8ROK - chains A and B; structure by X-ray diffraction, 2.25 A resolution.

# Chain A
Name: Structural maintenance of chromosomes protein 3
From: Homo sapiens
UniProt: Q9UQE7 (SMC3_HUMAN); the construct has insertions or renumbered stretches relative to UniProt, so the offset changes along the chain: 1-196 = UniProt 1-196; 952-966 = UniProt 197-211; 979-1217 = UniProt 979-1217
Amino-acid sequence (462 residues; row label = number of the first residue in the row; note: 755 numbers in that range are skipped by the numbering (no residue carries them; nothing is unmodelled there)):
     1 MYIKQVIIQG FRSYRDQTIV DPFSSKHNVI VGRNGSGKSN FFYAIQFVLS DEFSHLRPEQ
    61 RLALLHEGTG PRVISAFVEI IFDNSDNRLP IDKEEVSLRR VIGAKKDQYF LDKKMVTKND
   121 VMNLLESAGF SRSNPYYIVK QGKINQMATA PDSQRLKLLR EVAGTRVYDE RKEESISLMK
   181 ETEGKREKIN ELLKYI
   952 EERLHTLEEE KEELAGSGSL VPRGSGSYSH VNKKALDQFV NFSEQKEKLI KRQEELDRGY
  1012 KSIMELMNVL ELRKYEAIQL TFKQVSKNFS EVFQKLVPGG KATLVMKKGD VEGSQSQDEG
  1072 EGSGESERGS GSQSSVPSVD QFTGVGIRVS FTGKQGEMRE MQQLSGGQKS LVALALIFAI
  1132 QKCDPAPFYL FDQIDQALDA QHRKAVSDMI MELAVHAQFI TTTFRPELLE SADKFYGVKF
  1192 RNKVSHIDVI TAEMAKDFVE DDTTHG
Not modelled in the structure: 952-992, 1059-1092, 1212-1217
Construct notes: linker (967-978); engineered mutation Gln1144 (Glu in Q9UQE7)
Curated features (UniProtKB/Swiss-Prot):
  - binding site (ATP): Gly32 to Ser39
  - modified residue: Lys105 (N6-acetyllysine), Lys106 (N6-acetyllysine), Lys140 (N6-acetyllysine), Ser1013 (Phosphoserine), Ser1065 (Phosphoserine), Ser1067 (Phosphoserine), Ser1074 (Phosphoserine), Ser1083 (Phosphoserine), Lys1190 (N6-acetyllysine)
Metal / ion sites: Mg2+: Ser39 (together with ATP-gamma-S)
Small-molecule neighbours: ATP-gamma-S (AGS; phosphothiophosphoric acid-adenylate ester): Arg12, Ser13, Arg33, Asn34, Gly35, Ser36, Gly37, Lys38, Ser39, Asn40, Ala63, Leu64, Leu65, His66, Glu67, Gln1144, Phe1175
Reported in the primary citation:
  - conformationally variable residues (side-chain flip): Gln141

# Chain B
Name: Double-strand-break repair protein rad21 homolog
From: Homo sapiens
UniProt: O60216 (RAD21_HUMAN); residue numbers follow UniProt; this construct covers 1-102
Amino-acid sequence (110 residues; numbered 1 to 110; the number before each row is that of its first residue):
     1 MFYAHFVLSK RGPLAKIWLA AHWDKKLTKA HVFECNLESS VESIISPKVK MALRTSGHLL
    61 LGVVRIYHRK AKYLLADCNE AFIKIKMAFR PGVVDLPEEN REGSLEVLFQ
Not modelled in the structure: 1-11, 86-110
Construct notes: expression tag (103-110)
Curated features (UniProtKB/Swiss-Prot):
  - modified residue: Ser46 (Phosphoserine)
  - cross-link: Lys48 (Glycyl lysine isopeptide (Lys-Gly) (interchain with G-Cter in SUMO2))

# How chain A and chain B interact
Pairs across the interface (87):
  Pro90(A) with Leu19(B), hydrophobic; Trp23(B); Lys26(B)
  Ile91(A) with Lys26(B)
  Asp92(A) with Lys26(B), salt bridge
  Asp120(A) with Trp23(B); Lys25(B), salt bridge
  Asn123(A) with His22(B)
  Leu124(A) with Trp23(B)
  Glu126(A) with Trp18(B); His22(B); Arg54(B), salt bridge; His58(B), salt bridge
  Ser127(A) with Trp18(B), hydrogen bond (backbone-side chain); His22(B); Trp23(B)
  Ser131(A) with Arg54(B), hydrogen bond
  Ser133(A) with Arg54(B)
  Ala163(A) with Leu53(B)
  Thr165(A) with Leu53(B)
  Val167(A) with Arg54(B)
  Tyr168(A) with Leu53(B), hydrophobic; Gly57(B)
  Arg171(A) with His22(B), hydrogen bond; Gly57(B); His58(B), hydrogen bond; Leu61(B)
  Ser175(A) with Leu60(B); Leu61(B); Val64(B)
  Leu178(A) with Arg65(B); His68(B)
  Met179(A) with Val64(B), hydrophobic; Tyr67(B), hydrophobic
  Glu181(A) with His68(B)
  Thr182(A) with Tyr67(B); His68(B)
  Glu183(A) with Tyr67(B)
  Lys185(A) with His68(B); Lys72(B)
  Arg186(A) with Tyr67(B), hydrogen bond
  Lys188(A) with Leu75(B)
  Ile189(A) with Leu74(B), hydrophobic; Leu75(B), hydrophobic
  Leu192(A) with Cys78(B), hydrophobic; Asn79(B); Phe82(B)
  Leu193(A) with Phe82(B), hydrophobic
  Tyr195(A) with Phe82(B), hydrophobic
  Ile196(A) with Ala81(B); Phe82(B), hydrophobic; Ile85(B), hydrophobic
  Phe993(A) with Ile85(B), hydrophobic
  Leu1000(A) with Leu74(B); Asp77(B); Cys78(B), hydrophobic
  Arg1003(A) with Phe33(B); Tyr73(B); Leu74(B); Asp77(B), salt bridge
  Gln1004(A) with Leu74(B)
  Glu1006(A) with Cys35(B); Lys70(B), salt bridge
  Leu1007(A) with Tyr67(B); Lys70(B); Ala71(B), hydrophobic; Leu74(B), hydrophobic
  Arg1009(A) with Glu38(B), salt bridge
  Tyr1011(A) with Tyr67(B)
  Ser1013(A) with Glu38(B); Val41(B)
  Ile1014(A) with Val63(B), hydrophobic; Tyr67(B), hydrophobic
  Glu1016(A) with Ile45(B)
  Leu1017(A) with Val41(B), hydrophobic; Ile44(B), hydrophobic; Leu60(B), hydrophobic
  Leu1021(A) with Leu53(B); Ser56(B); Leu60(B), hydrophobic
  Arg1024(A) with Ile44(B); Ile45(B); Met51(B); Leu53(B)
  Lys1025(A) with Leu53(B)
  Ala1028(A) with Leu53(B), hydrophobic
  Asp1135(A) with Arg54(B), salt bridge
Other interface residues (no listed pair), chain A (52 interface residues in all): Gly164, Lys172, Glu174, Gly1010, Met1018, Val1020
Other interface residues (no listed pair), chain B (40 interface residues in all): Ala21, Leu37, Lys84
The authors on this interface:
  - specific contacts: Lys26(B)-Asp92(A)

# In short
The interface between chain A and chain B involves 52 residues on one side and 40 on the other, with 5
hydrogen bonds and 8 salt bridges. Among the polar pairs are Asp92(A)-Lys26(B), Asp120(A)-Lys25(B) and
Glu126(A)-Arg54(B). The authors report a contact between Lys26(B) and Asp92(A). Bound to chain A: ATP-gamma-S.
The paper reports conformational variability at Gln141(A).
Chain A is Structural maintenance of chromosomes protein 3 and chain B is Double-strand-break repair protein
rad21 homolog, both from Homo sapiens; the structure, Human cohesin SMC3-HD(EQ)/RAD21-N complex - ATP-Mg-bound
conformation - Form 1, was determined by X-ray diffraction (same publication as 8P0A, 8PQ5, 8RO6, 8RO7, 8RO8,
8RO9 and 11 further entries).
